6QPP - chain A; structure by X-ray diffraction, 1.49 A resolution.

[Chain A]
Molecule: Lipase
Source organism: Rhizomucor miehei
Notes: EC 3.1.1.3
UniProt: P19515 (LIP_RHIMI); residues 1-363 here = UniProt positions 1-363
Sequence (363 residues; each row starts with the number of its first residue):
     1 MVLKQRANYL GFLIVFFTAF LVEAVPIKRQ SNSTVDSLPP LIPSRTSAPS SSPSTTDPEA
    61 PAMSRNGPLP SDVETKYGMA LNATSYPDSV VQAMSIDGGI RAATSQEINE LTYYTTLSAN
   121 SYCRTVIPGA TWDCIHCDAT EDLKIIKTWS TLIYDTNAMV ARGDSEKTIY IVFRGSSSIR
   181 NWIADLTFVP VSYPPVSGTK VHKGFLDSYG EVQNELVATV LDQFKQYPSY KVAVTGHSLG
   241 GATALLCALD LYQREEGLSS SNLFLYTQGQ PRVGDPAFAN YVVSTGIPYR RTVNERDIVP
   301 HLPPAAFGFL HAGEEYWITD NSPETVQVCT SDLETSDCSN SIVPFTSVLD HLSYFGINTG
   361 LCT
Not modelled in the structure: 1-36, 50-54, 88-98
Curated features (UniProtKB/Swiss-Prot):
  - active site: Ser238 (Nucleophile), Asp297 (Charge relay system), His351 (Charge relay system)
  - binding site (Ca(2+)): Asp350
Disulfides: Cys123-Cys362, Cys134-Cys137, Cys329-Cys338
Covalent attachments: N-acetylglucosamine (NAG) linked to Asn82
What the authors report for this chain:
  - conformationally variable residues (order/disorder transition): Ser50 to Ser54, Asp88 to Asp97
  - contacts within the chain: Leu81-Val348 (backbone contact)
  - mutagenesis - L81V: increased catalytic activity (citing earlier work)

[Overview]
Covalently linked N-acetylglucosamine: at Asn82. Curated annotation (UniProt) lists 3 active-site residues and
Ca2+-binding residue Asp350. The paper reports that L81V increases catalytic activity; conformational
variability at Ser50 and Asp88.
Chain A is Lipase (Rhizomucor miehei); the structure, Rhizomucor miehei lipase propeptide complex, native, was
determined by X-ray diffraction, deposited together with 6QPR.
